PDB entry 7SMT | electron microscopy, 2.56 A resolution | chains A and B of the 5 polymer chains in the assembly

[Chain A]
Molecule: Acetylcholine receptor subunit alpha
Source organism: Tetronarce californica
UniProt: P02710 (ACHA_TETCF); residues 1-437 here correspond to UniProt positions 25-461 (UniProt number = residue number + 24)
Chain sequence (437 residues; numbered 1 to 437; the number before each row is that of its first residue):
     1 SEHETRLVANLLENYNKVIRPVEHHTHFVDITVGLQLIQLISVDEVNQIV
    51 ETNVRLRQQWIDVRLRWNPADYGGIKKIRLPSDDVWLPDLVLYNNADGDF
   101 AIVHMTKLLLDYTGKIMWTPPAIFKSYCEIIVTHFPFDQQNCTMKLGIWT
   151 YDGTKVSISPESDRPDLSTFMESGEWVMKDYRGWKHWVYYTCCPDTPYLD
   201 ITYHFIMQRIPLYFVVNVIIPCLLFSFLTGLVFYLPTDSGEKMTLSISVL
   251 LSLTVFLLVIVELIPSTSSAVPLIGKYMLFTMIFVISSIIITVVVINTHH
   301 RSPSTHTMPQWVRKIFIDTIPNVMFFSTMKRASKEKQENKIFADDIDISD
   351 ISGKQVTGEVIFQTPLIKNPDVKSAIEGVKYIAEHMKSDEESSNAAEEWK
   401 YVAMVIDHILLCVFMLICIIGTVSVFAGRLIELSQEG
Not modelled in the structure: 331-369, 427-437
Disulfides: C128-C142, C192-C193
Covalently attached groups: glycan linked to N141
Residues lining bound ligands: carbamyl-choline (CCE; 2-[(aminocarbonyl)oxy]-N,N,N-trimethylethanaminium): Y93, W149, T150, Y190, C192, C193, Y198
Curated features (UniProtKB/Swiss-Prot):
  - glycosylation: N141 (N-linked (GlcNAc...) asparagine)
From the paper describing this entry:
  - mutagenesis - F233A (3-fold), F233A/F414A (7-fold): increased signaling in response to agonist
  - mutagenesis - F284A: unchanged signaling in response to agonist

[Chain B]
Molecule: Acetylcholine receptor subunit delta
Source organism: Tetronarce californica
UniProt: P02718 (ACHD_TETCF); residues 1-501 here correspond to UniProt positions 22-522 (UniProt number = residue number + 21)
Chain sequence (501 residues; numbered 1 to 501; the number before each row is that of its first residue):
     1 VNEEERLINDLLIVNKYNKHVRPVKHNNEVVNIALSLTLSNLISLKETDE
    51 TLTSNVWMDHAWYDHRLTWNASEYSDISILRLPPELVWIPDIVLQNNNDG
   101 QYHVAYFCNVLVRPNGYVTWLPPAIFRSSCPINVLYFPFDWQNCSLKFTA
   151 LNYDANEITMDLMTDTIDGKDYPIEWIIIDPEAFTENGEWEIIHKPAKKN
   201 IYPDKFPNGTNYQDVTFYLIIRRKPLFYVINFITPCVLISFLASLAFYLP
   251 AESGEKMSTAISVLLAQAVFLLLTSQRLPETALAVPLIGKYLMFIMSLVT
   301 GVIVNCGIVLNFHFRTPSTHVLSTRVKQIFLEKLPRILHMSRADESEQPD
   351 WQNDLKLRRSSSVGYISKAQEYFNIKSRSELMFEKQSERHGLVPRVTPRI
   401 GFGNNNENIAASDQLHDEIKSGIDSTNYIVKQIKEKNAYDEEVGNWNLVG
   451 QTIDRLSMFIITPVMVLGTIFIFVMGNFNHPPAKPFEGDPFDYSSDHPRC
   501 A
Not modelled in the structure: 1, 343-415, 500-501
Disulfides: C130-C144
Covalently attached groups: N-acetylglucosamine (NAG) linked to N143, N208
Residues lining bound ligands: carbamyl-choline (CCE; 2-[(aminocarbonyl)oxy]-N,N,N-trimethylethanaminium): W57, L111, L121
Curated features (UniProtKB/Swiss-Prot):
  - modified residue: Y372 (Phosphotyrosine)
  - glycosylation (N-linked (GlcNAc...) asparagine): N70, N143, N208
From the paper describing this entry:
  - specificity-determining residues: R113, T119

[How chain A and chain B interact]
Contacting residue pairs (113; chain A residue first):
  N16(A) with E5(B)
  V18(A) with P83(B); L86(B), hydrophobic
  I19(A) with N2(B); E5(B); I8(B), hydrophobic
  R20(A) with N2(B); E4(B), salt bridge
  V22(A) with N2(B), hydrogen bond (backbone-side chain)
  E23(A) with N2(B), hydrogen bond (backbone-backbone)
  H25(A) with N2(B); S75(B); D76(B); I77(B)
  N47(A) with K46(B)
  D89(A) with Y106(B)
  V91(A) with Y106(B), hydrophobic
  Y93(A) with N55(B)
  N95(A) with N55(B), hydrogen bond (backbone-side chain); I125(B)
  A96(A) with I43(B); I125(B)
  D97(A) with R127(B), salt bridge
  F100(A) with N55(B); A105(B), hydrophobic; P123(B), hydrophobic; A124(B); I125(B), hydrophobic
  A101(A) with Y106(B), hydrophobic
  Y127(A) with N41(B); T185(B); N187(B)
  E129(A) with T185(B)
  K145(A) with E182(B)
  W149(A) with W57(B); C108(B); L121(B), hydrogen bond (side chain-backbone); P123(B)
  T150(A) with R81(B), hydrogen bond (backbone-side chain); C108(B); N109(B), hydrogen bond; L111(B)
  Y151(A) with R81(B)
  D152(A) with R81(B), salt bridge
  K155(A) with I79(B); R81(B)
  V188(A) with E182(B)
  Y189(A) with E182(B)
  Y190(A) with D180(B); A183(B), hydrophobic
  T191(A) with D180(B), hydrogen bond (backbone-side chain)
  C192(A) with L121(B), hydrophobic
  G240(A) with E255(B)
  E241(A) with E255(B)
  K242(A) with E255(B), hydrogen bond (backbone-side chain)
  M243(A) with E255(B), hydrogen bond (backbone-side chain); T259(B)
  T244(A) with E255(B), hydrogen bond (backbone-side chain)
  I247(A) with S262(B)
  L250(A) with L242(B), hydrophobic
  L251(A) with A266(B), hydrophobic
  T254(A) with F270(B)
  L257(A) with P235(B), hydrophobic
  L258(A) with N231(B); F270(B), hydrophobic; L273(B), hydrophobic
  V261(A) with F227(B), hydrophobic; N231(B); F232(B), hydrophobic
  I264(A) with F227(B), hydrophobic
  P265(A) with F227(B)
  S266(A) with E189(B); F227(B); Y228(B); R277(B), hydrogen bond
  T267(A) with G188(B)
  S268(A) with G188(B), hydrogen bond (backbone-backbone); K224(B), hydrogen bond (side chain-backbone); L226(B); F227(B), hydrogen bond (side chain-backbone)
  S269(A) with G188(B)
  L279(A) with I230(B)
  M282(A) with P235(B), hydrophobic
  I286(A) with L238(B), hydrophobic
  I289(A) with L242(B), hydrophobic
  I290(A) with L245(B), hydrophobic
  V293(A) with L245(B), hydrophobic; Y248(B), hydrophobic
  I296(A) with L249(B), hydrophobic; P250(B); S253(B)
  N297(A) with Y248(B), hydrogen bond (side chain-backbone); P250(B)
  H300(A) with P250(B); E252(B)
  R301(A) with Y248(B), hydrogen bond
  T305(A) with S341(B), hydrogen bond (backbone-side chain); R342(B); L448(B)
  H306(A) with S341(B), hydrogen bond
  T307(A) with R342(B)
  D371(A) with I423(B); N427(B)
  S374(A) with N427(B), hydrogen bond
  A375(A) with T426(B); N427(B), hydrogen bond (backbone-side chain)
  G378(A) with V430(B)
  V379(A) with T426(B)
  Y381(A) with K434(B); N437(B), hydrogen bond
  I382(A) with V430(B), hydrophobic; I433(B), hydrophobic
  H385(A) with N437(B), hydrogen bond
Other interface residues (no listed pair), chain A (77 interface residues in all): H24, R64, N94, Y198, V271, I283, V294, S304, V372
Other interface residues (no listed pair), chain B (74 interface residues in all): P122, I178, E186, P225, T234, I239, V269, D424

[Summary]
77 residues of chain A and 74 residues of chain B are in contact, with 22 hydrogen bonds and 3 salt bridges.
Among the polar pairs are R20(A)-E4(B), D97(A)-R127(B) and D152(A)-R81(B). The paper reports that F233A and
F233A/F414A of chain A increase signaling in response to agonist; specificity determinants R113(B) and
T119(B).
Here chain A is Acetylcholine receptor subunit alpha and chain B is Acetylcholine receptor subunit delta, both
from Tetronarce californica. Entry 7SMT (Cryo-EM structure of Torpedo acetylcholine receptor in complex with
d-tubocurarine and carbachol) was determined by electron microscopy, deposited together with 7SMM, 7SMQ, 7SMR
and 7SMS.
